1M6S - chains A and C of the 4 polymer chains in the assembly; structure by X-ray diffraction, 1.80 A resolution.

Chain A (and C):
Molecule: L-allo-threonine aldolase
From: Thermotoga maritima
Notes: EC 4.1.2.5; chain C of this document is another copy of the same molecule, construct and numbering; everything in this record applies to it too
UniProtKB: Q9X266 (Q9X266_THEMA); residues 1-343 here = UniProt positions 1-343
Chain sequence (347 residues; row label = number of the first residue in the row; numbers below 1 keep their minus sign (Gly-3 is residue -3)):
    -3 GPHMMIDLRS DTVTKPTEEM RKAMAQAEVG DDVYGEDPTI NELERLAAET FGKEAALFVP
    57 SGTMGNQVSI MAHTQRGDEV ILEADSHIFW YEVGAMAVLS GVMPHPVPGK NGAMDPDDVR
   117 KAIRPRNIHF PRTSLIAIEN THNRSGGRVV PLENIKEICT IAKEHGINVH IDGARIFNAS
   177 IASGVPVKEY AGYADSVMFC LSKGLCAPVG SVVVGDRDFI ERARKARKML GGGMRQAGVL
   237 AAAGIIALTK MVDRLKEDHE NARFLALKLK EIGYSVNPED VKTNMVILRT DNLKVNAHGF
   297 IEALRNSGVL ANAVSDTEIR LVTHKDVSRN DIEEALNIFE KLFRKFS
Not modelled in the structure: -3 to 0
Modified / non-standard residues: Lys199 ((2S)-2-amino-6-[[3-hydroxy-2-methyl-5-(phosphonooxymethyl)pyridin-4-yl]methylideneamino]hexanoic acid; LLP)
Sequence notes: cloning artifact (-3 to 0); modified residue (199)
Bound ions: Ca2+ site 1: Thr8, Thr10, Ser198, Ala203 (shared with 1 residue of chain D); Ca2+ site 2: Gln232 (shared with 4 residues of chain D); Ca2+ site 3: Asn288, Ser343 (shared with 2 residues of chain D); Ca2+ site 4: Asp322 (shared with 2 residues of chain B)

Interface between chain A and chain C:
Pairs across the interface (46; chain A residue first):
  Gly73(A) - Val94(C)
  Phe85(A) - Met99(C)  hydrophobic
  Phe85(A) - Pro100(C)
  Phe85(A) - Arg120(C)  hydrogen bond (backbone-side chain)
  Trp86(A) - Arg120(C)  hydrogen bond (backbone-side chain)
  Trp86(A) - His125(C)
  Trp86(A) - Phe126(C)
  Tyr87(A) - His125(C)
  Tyr87(A) - Phe126(C)  hydrophobic
  Glu88(A) - His125(C)
  Val89(A) - Ile124(C)
  Val89(A) - His125(C)  hydrogen bond (backbone-backbone)
  Val89(A) - Pro127(C)
  Gly90(A) - Met99(C)
  Gly90(A) - Pro127(C)
  Met92(A) - Met99(C)  hydrophobic
  Ala93(A) - Ala93(C)
  Ala93(A) - Gly97(C)
  Ala93(A) - Val98(C)
  Ala93(A) - Met99(C)  hydrophobic
  Val94(A) - Arg72(C)  hydrogen bond (backbone-side chain)
  Val94(A) - Gly73(C)
  Val94(A) - Gly97(C)
  Gly97(A) - Ala93(C)
  Gly97(A) - Val94(C)
  Val98(A) - Ala93(C)
  Met99(A) - Phe85(C)  hydrophobic
  Met99(A) - Gly90(C)
  Met99(A) - Met92(C)  hydrophobic
  Met99(A) - Ala93(C)  hydrophobic
  Met99(A) - Pro100(C)  hydrophobic
  Pro100(A) - Phe85(C)
  Pro100(A) - Met99(C)  hydrophobic
  Pro100(A) - Pro100(C)
  His101(A) - Trp86(C)
  Arg120(A) - Phe85(C)  hydrogen bond (side chain-backbone)
  Arg120(A) - Trp86(C)  hydrogen bond (side chain-backbone)
  Ile124(A) - Val89(C)
  His125(A) - Trp86(C)
  His125(A) - Tyr87(C)
  His125(A) - Glu88(C)
  His125(A) - Val89(C)  hydrogen bond (backbone-backbone)
  Phe126(A) - Trp86(C)
  Phe126(A) - Tyr87(C)  hydrophobic
  Pro127(A) - Val89(C)
  Pro127(A) - Gly90(C)
Other interface residues (no listed pair), chain A (23 interface residues in all): Arg72, Glu75, Pro102
Other interface residues (no listed pair), chain C (22 interface residues in all): His101, Pro102

In short:
The interface between chain A and chain C involves 23 residues on one side and 22 on the other, with 7
hydrogen bonds. Polar pairs include Phe85(A)-Arg120(C), Trp86(A)-Arg120(C) and Val94(A)-Arg72(C). Thr8(A),
Thr10(A), Ser198(A) and Ala203(A) form the Ca2+ site 1.
Both chains are L-allo-threonine aldolase (Thermotoga maritima). Entry 1M6S (Crystal Structure Of Threonine
Aldolase) was determined by X-ray diffraction, deposited together with 1LW4 and 1LW5.
